PDB entry 9K29 | electron microscopy, 3.00 A resolution | chains A and F of the 10 polymer chains in the assembly

== Chain A ==
Molecule: Flagellar biosynthetic protein FliP
Organism: Salmonella enterica subsp. enterica serovar Typhimurium str. LT2
UniProtKB: P54700 (FLIP_SALTY); residues 1-245 here = UniProt positions 1-245
Chain sequence (245 residues; each row starts with the number of its first residue):
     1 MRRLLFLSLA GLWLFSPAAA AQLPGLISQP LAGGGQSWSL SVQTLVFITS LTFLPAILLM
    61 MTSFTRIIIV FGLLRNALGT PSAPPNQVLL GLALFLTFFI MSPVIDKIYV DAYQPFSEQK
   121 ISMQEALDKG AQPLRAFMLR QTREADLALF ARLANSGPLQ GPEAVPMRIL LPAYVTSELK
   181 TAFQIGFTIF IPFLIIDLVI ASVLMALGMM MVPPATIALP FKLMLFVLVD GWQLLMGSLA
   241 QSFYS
Unresolved in the structure: 1-37
From the paper describing this entry:
  - self-association interface (contacts with another copy of this molecule); pairs are residue here / residue on that copy: Trp38-Trp38 (hydrophobic contact), Leu92-Val175 (hydrophobic contact)
  - mutagenesis - W38A, W38G, L92A: unchanged expression
  - conformationally variable residues: Ser39 to Ser41, Leu59 to Phe64
  - mutagenesis - T62A/S63A, L92A: decreased growth
  - mutagenesis - T62G/S63G, G91A/L92A: unchanged growth
  - mutagenesis - M61G/T62G/S63G/F64G, M61G/T62S/S63G/F64S: decreased expression
  - contacts within the chain: Phe64-Leu90 (hydrophobic contact), Phe71-Leu92 (hydrophobic contact), Leu92-Leu96 (hydrophobic contact)
  - mutagenesis - P30L/L92A, L45Q/L92A, L90A/L92A, L90A/G91A/L92A, L92A/R168C: increased growth

== Chain F ==
Molecule: Flagellar biosynthetic protein FliR
Organism: Salmonella enterica subsp. enterica serovar Typhimurium str. LT2
UniProtKB: P54702 (FLIR_SALTY); residue numbers follow UniProt; this construct covers 1-264
Chain sequence (274 residues; row label = number of the first residue in the row):
     1 MIQVTSEQWL YWLHLYFWPL LRVLALISTA PILSERAIPK RVKLGLGIMI TLVIAPSLPA
    61 NDTPLFSIAA LWLAMQQILI GIALGFTMQF AFAAVRTAGE FIGLQMGLSF ATFVDPGSHL
   121 NMPVLARIMD MLAMLLFLTF NGHLWLISLL VDTFHTLPIG SNPVNSNAFM ALARAGGLIF
   181 LNGLMLALPV ITLLLTLNLA LGLLNRMAPQ LSIFVIGFPL TLTVGIMLMA ALMPLIAPFC
   241 EHLFSEIFNL LADIVSEMPI NNNPHHHHHH HHHH
Unresolved in the structure: 263-274
Sequence notes: expression tag (265-274)
From the paper describing this entry:
  - conformationally variable residues (helix shift, order/disorder transition): Met1 to Thr5, Tyr16

== Interface between chain A and chain F ==
Pairs across the interface - 78 pairs, chain A then chain F:
  Gln43(A) - Ser6(F)
  Gln43(A) - Trp9(F)
  Gln43(A) - Leu10(F)
  Val46(A) - Trp9(F)  hydrophobic
  Phe47(A) - Val4(F)  hydrophobic
  Phe47(A) - Trp9(F)  hydrophobic
  Ser50(A) - Trp9(F)  hydrogen bond
  Ile57(A) - Ile48(F)  hydrophobic
  Ile57(A) - Met49(F)  hydrophobic
  Met60(A) - Val42(F)
  Met60(A) - Gly45(F)
  Met60(A) - Leu46(F)
  Phe64(A) - Arg41(F)
  Thr65(A) - Val42(F)
  Ile68(A) - Pro39(F)  hydrophobic
  Ile69(A) - Ile38(F)  hydrophobic
  Gly72(A) - Ala37(F)
  Leu73(A) - Ala37(F)
  Asn76(A) - Arg127(F)
  Leu90(A) - Arg41(F)
  Phe116(A) - Met1(F)  hydrophobic
  Phe116(A) - Ile2(F)
  Gln119(A) - Met1(F)
  Met123(A) - Ile2(F)  hydrophobic
  Ala145(A) - Asn141(F)
  Ala145(A) - Leu144(F)  hydrophobic
  Asp146(A) - Leu144(F)
  Leu149(A) - Leu144(F)
  Leu149(A) - Ser148(F)
  Arg152(A) - Ser148(F)
  Leu153(A) - Val53(F)  hydrophobic
  Asn155(A) - Ser57(F)
  Arg168(A) - Leu52(F)
  Arg168(A) - Val53(F)
  Leu171(A) - Met49(F)  hydrophobic
  Pro172(A) - Met49(F)
  Val175(A) - Leu46(F)  hydrophobic
  Thr176(A) - His143(F)
  Thr176(A) - Leu144(F)
  Leu179(A) - Ile32(F)  hydrophobic
  Leu179(A) - Leu33(F)  hydrophobic
  Leu179(A) - Ile38(F)  hydrophobic
  Lys180(A) - Leu138(F)  hydrogen bond (side chain-backbone)
  Lys180(A) - Thr139(F)
  Phe183(A) - Ile32(F)
  Phe183(A) - Glu35(F)
  Phe183(A) - Ile38(F)  hydrophobic
  Phe183(A) - Leu138(F)  hydrophobic
  Gln184(A) - Leu138(F)
  Phe187(A) - Met131(F)
  Phe187(A) - Met134(F)  hydrophobic
  Phe187(A) - Leu135(F)  hydrophobic
  Phe190(A) - Arg127(F)
  Phe190(A) - Met131(F)  hydrophobic
  Ile191(A) - Met131(F)  hydrophobic
  Leu194(A) - Val124(F)
  Leu194(A) - Arg127(F)
  Leu194(A) - Ile128(F)  hydrophobic
  Leu194(A) - Met131(F)  hydrophobic
  Asp197(A) - Val124(F)
  Leu198(A) - Leu108(F)  hydrophobic
  Leu198(A) - Val124(F)
  Ser202(A) - Leu222(F)
  Met205(A) - Gly107(F)
  Met205(A) - Phe110(F)  hydrophobic
  Met205(A) - Phe218(F)  hydrophobic
  Met205(A) - Leu222(F)  hydrophobic
  Ala206(A) - Pro219(F)  hydrophobic
  Ala206(A) - Leu222(F)
  Met210(A) - Phe110(F)  hydrophobic
  Met210(A) - Ala111(F)
  Met210(A) - Val114(F)  hydrophobic
  Met210(A) - Phe214(F)  hydrophobic
  Met211(A) - Val114(F)  hydrophobic
  Met211(A) - Asp115(F)
  Met211(A) - Leu120(F)
  Pro213(A) - Met122(F)  hydrophobic
  Pro214(A) - Met122(F)
Also at the interface, not in a pair above, chain A (49 interface residues in all): Leu59, Arg75, Phe150, Ala201
Also at the interface, not in a pair above, chain F (50 interface residues in all): Gln3, Arg36, Ile50, Val151, Ile226

== Summary ==
49 residues of chain A face 50 of chain F across their interface, with 2 hydrogen bonds. Polar pairs include
Ser50(A)-Trp9(F) and Lys180(A)-Leu138(F). From the paper: P30L/L92A, L45Q/L92A and L90A/L92A of chain A, among
others, increase growth; conformational variability at Ser39(A), Leu59(A) and Met1(F) among others; 13
substitutions were tested in all.
Chain A is Flagellar biosynthetic protein FliP and chain F is Flagellar biosynthetic protein FliR, both from
Salmonella enterica subsp. enterica serovar Typhimurium str. LT2; the structure, Structure of the Salmonella
flagellar FliPQR complex reconstituted in the peptidisc, was determined by electron microscopy.
